Entry 4QVY (X-ray diffraction, 2.51 A resolution); this record covers chains B and C of the 28 polymer chains in the assembly.

== Chain B ==
Protein: Proteasome subunit alpha type-3
Organism: Saccharomyces cerevisiae
Notes: EC 3.4.25.1
UniProtKB: P23638 (PSA3_YEAST); residues 0-257 here correspond to UniProt positions 1-258 (UniProt number = residue number + 1)
Chain sequence (258 residues; numbered 0 to 257; the number before each row is that of its first residue; numbering starts at 0):
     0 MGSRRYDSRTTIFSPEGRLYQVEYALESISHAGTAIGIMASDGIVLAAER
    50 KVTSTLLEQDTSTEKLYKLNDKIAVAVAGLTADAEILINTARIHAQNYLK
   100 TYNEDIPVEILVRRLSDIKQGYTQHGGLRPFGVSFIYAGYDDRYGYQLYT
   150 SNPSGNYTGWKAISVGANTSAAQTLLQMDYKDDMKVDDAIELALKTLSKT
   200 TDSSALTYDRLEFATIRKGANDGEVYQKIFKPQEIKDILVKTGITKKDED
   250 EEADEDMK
Unresolved in the structure: 0, 245-257
Swiss-Prot annotation at these positions:
  - cross-link (Glycyl lysine isopeptide (Lys-Gly)): Lys99 (interchain with G-Cter in ubiquitin), Lys198 (interchain with G-Cter in ubiquitin), Lys230 (interchain with G-Cter in ubiquitin)

== Chain C ==
Protein: Proteasome subunit alpha type-4
Organism: Saccharomyces cerevisiae
Notes: EC 3.4.25.1
UniProtKB: P40303 (PSA4_YEAST); residues -1 to 252 here correspond to UniProt positions 1-254 (UniProt number = residue number + 2)
Chain sequence (254 residues; numbered -1 to 252; the number before each row is that of its first residue; numbers below 1 keep their minus sign (Met-1 is residue -1)):
    -1 MSGYDRALSIFSPDGHIFQVEYALEAVKRGTCAVGVKGKNCVVLGCERRS
    49 TLKLQDTRITPSKVSKIDSHVVLSFSGLNADSRILIEKARVEAQSHRLTL
    99 EDPVTVEYLTRYVAGVQQRYTQSGGVRPFGVSTLIAGFDPRDDEPKLYQT
   149 EPSGIYSSWSAQTIGRNSKTVREFLEKNYDRKEPPATVEECVKLTVRSLL
   199 EVVQTGAKNIEITVVKPDSDIVALSSEEINQYVTQIEQEKQEQQEQDKKK
   249 KSNH
Unresolved in the structure: -1 to 0, 241-252
Swiss-Prot annotation at these positions:
  - modified residue: Thr58 (Phosphothreonine)

== How chain B and chain C interact ==
Residue-residue contacts - 73 pairs, chain B then chain C:
  Arg3(B) - Arg4(C)  hydrogen bond (backbone-side chain)
  Asp6(B) - Tyr2(C)  hydrogen bond
  Asp6(B) - Arg4(C)  salt bridge
  Arg8(B) - Arg4(C)
  Thr10(B) - Leu6(C)
  Thr10(B) - Arg125(C)
  Ile11(B) - Leu6(C)  hydrophobic
  Ile11(B) - Gln17(C)
  Phe12(B) - Gln17(C)
  Phe12(B) - Tyr20(C)  hydrophobic
  Phe12(B) - Ala21(C)  hydrophobic
  Phe12(B) - Leu76(C)  hydrophobic
  Phe12(B) - Arg125(C)
  Phe12(B) - Pro126(C)
  Phe12(B) - Gly128(C)
  Ser13(B) - Tyr20(C)
  Pro14(B) - Tyr20(C)  hydrophobic
  Pro14(B) - Glu23(C)
  Glu15(B) - Glu23(C)
  Glu15(B) - Arg27(C)  hydrogen bond (backbone-side chain)
  Gly16(B) - Tyr20(C)
  Gly16(B) - Glu23(C)
  Gly16(B) - Ala24(C)
  Gly16(B) - Arg27(C)
  Arg17(B) - Arg27(C)
  Leu18(B) - Arg125(C)
  Met38(B) - Asp54(C)
  Arg112(B) - Arg81(C)
  Ser115(B) - Arg81(C)  hydrogen bond (backbone-side chain)
  Asp116(B) - Arg81(C)  salt bridge
  Gln119(B) - Ala78(C)
  Gln119(B) - Asp79(C)
  Gln119(B) - Ile82(C)
  Thr122(B) - Arg125(C)  hydrogen bond (backbone-side chain)
  Gln123(B) - Tyr118(C)
  Gln123(B) - Gly123(C)
  Gln123(B) - Val124(C)
  Gln123(B) - Arg125(C)  hydrogen bond (backbone-backbone)
  Gln123(B) - Phe127(C)
  His124(B) - Gly123(C)
  His124(B) - Val124(C)
  Gly125(B) - Tyr2(C)
  Gly125(B) - Gly123(C)
  Gly126(B) - Tyr2(C)
  Tyr143(B) - Arg56(C)  hydrogen bond (backbone-side chain)
  Tyr143(B) - Ile57(C)  hydrophobic
  Tyr145(B) - Arg56(C)  hydrogen bond (backbone-side chain)
  Gln146(B) - Ile57(C)
  Leu147(B) - Ile57(C)
  Tyr148(B) - Ile57(C)
  Ser153(B) - Ala78(C)
  Gly154(B) - Ala78(C)
  Gly154(B) - Arg81(C)  hydrogen bond (backbone-side chain)
  Asn155(B) - Asn77(C)  hydrogen bond
  Asn155(B) - Ala78(C)
  Tyr156(B) - Pro59(C)  hydrophobic
  Tyr156(B) - Arg81(C)
  Gly158(B) - Gln53(C)
  Gly158(B) - Asp54(C)  hydrogen bond (backbone-backbone)
  Gly158(B) - Ile57(C)
  Gly158(B) - Thr58(C)  hydrogen bond (backbone-side chain)
  Trp159(B) - Leu50(C)  hydrophobic
  Trp159(B) - Lys51(C)
  Trp159(B) - Leu52(C)
  Trp159(B) - Gln53(C)
  Trp159(B) - Asp54(C)
  Lys160(B) - Leu52(C)  hydrogen bond (backbone-backbone)
  Lys160(B) - Gln53(C)
  Lys160(B) - Asp54(C)
  Ala161(B) - Leu52(C)
  Gln172(B) - Leu52(C)
  Leu175(B) - Leu52(C)  hydrophobic
  Gln176(B) - Leu52(C)
Interface residues without a listed pair, chain B (41 interface residues in all): Glu108, Thr157, Tyr179

== Overview ==
Chain B and chain C form an interface of 41 and 31 residues respectively, with 13 hydrogen bonds and 2 salt
bridges. Among the polar pairs are Asp6(B)-Arg4(C), Asp116(B)-Arg81(C) and Arg3(B)-Arg4(C).
Here chain B is Proteasome subunit alpha type-3 and chain C is Proteasome subunit alpha type-4, both from
Saccharomyces cerevisiae. Entry 4QVY (yCP beta5-A49T-mutant in complex with bortezomib) was determined by
X-ray diffraction (same publication as 4QUX, 4QUY, 4QV0, 4QV1, 4QV3, 4QV4 and 42 further entries).
